Entry 7NJT (electron microscopy, 2.75 A resolution); this record covers chains M and a of the 12 polymer chains in the assembly.

[Chain M]
Protein: ATP synthase subunit c
From: Mycolicibacterium smegmatis (strain ATCC 700084 / mc(2)155)
UniProt: A0R205 (A0R205_MYCS2); residue numbers follow UniProt; this construct covers 1-86
Chain sequence (86 residues; numbered 1 to 86; the number before each row is that of its first residue):
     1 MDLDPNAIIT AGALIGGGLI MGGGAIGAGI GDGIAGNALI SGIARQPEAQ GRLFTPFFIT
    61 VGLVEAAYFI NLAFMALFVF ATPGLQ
Unresolved in the structure: 1
What the authors report for this chain:
  - catalytic residues: Glu65 (proposed by the authors, not directly observed)

[Chain a]
Protein: ATP synthase subunit a
From: Mycolicibacterium smegmatis (strain ATCC 700084 / mc(2)155)
UniProt: A0R206 (A0R206_MYCS2); residues 1-252 here = UniProt positions 1-252
Chain sequence (252 residues; each row starts with the number of its first residue):
     1 MLAAEEGGAA IHVGHHTLVF ELFGMTFNGD TILATAVTAV IVIALAFYLR AKVTSTGVPS
    61 GVQLFWEALT IQMRQQIEGS IGMKIAPFVL PLSVTIFVFI LISNWLAVLP LQYGGADGAA
   121 AELYKAPASD INFVLALALF VFVCYHAAGI WRRGIVGHPI KVVKGHVAFL APINIVEELA
   181 KPISLALRLF GNIFAGGILV ALIAMFPWYI QWFPNAVWKT FDLFVGLIQA FIFSLLTILY
   241 FSQSMELDHE DH
Unresolved in the structure: 1-9, 248-252
What the authors report for this chain:
  - catalytic residues: His12, His15, His16, Asp30, Asn104, Gln112, Asp117, Glu122, Lys125, His146, Arg153, Lys161, His166, Asn174, Glu177, Glu178, Lys181, Ser184, Lys219, Asp222, Gln229, Tyr240 (proposed by the authors, not directly observed)

[Interface between chain M and chain a]
Pairs across the interface (9; chain M residue first):
  Phe54(M) - Leu239(a)  hydrophobic
  Phe58(M) - Leu239(a)  hydrophobic
  Phe58(M) - Gln243(a)
  Ile59(M) - His166(a)
  Gly62(M) - Glu177(a)
  Ala66(M) - Ile173(a)  hydrophobic
  Phe69(M) - Ala180(a)  hydrophobic
  Phe69(M) - Ile183(a)  hydrophobic
  Phe69(M) - Ser184(a)
Interface residues without a listed pair, chain M (9 interface residues in all): Thr55, Leu63, Ile70
Interface residues without a listed pair, chain a (10 interface residues in all): Leu170, Val176

[Summary]
9 residues of chain M and 10 residues of chain a are in contact. From the paper: catalytic residues Glu65(M)
and His12(a) among others.
Chain M is ATP synthase subunit c and chain a is ATP synthase subunit a, both from Mycolicibacterium smegmatis
(strain ATCC 700084 / mc(2)155); the structure, Mycobacterium smegmatis ATP synthase Fo combined all classes,
was determined by electron microscopy, deposited together with 7NJK, 7NJL, 7NJM, 7NJN, 7NJO, 7NJP and 20
further entries.
